PDB entry 4KE4 | X-ray diffraction, 2.01 A resolution | chain A

# Chain A
Protein: Hydroxycinnamoyl-CoA:shikimate hydroxycinnamoyl transferase
From: Sorghum bicolor
UniProtKB: C5XXB7 (C5XXB7_SORBI); numbering as in UniProt (aligned over 1-448)
Sequence (448 residues; numbered 1 to 448; the number before each row is that of its first residue):
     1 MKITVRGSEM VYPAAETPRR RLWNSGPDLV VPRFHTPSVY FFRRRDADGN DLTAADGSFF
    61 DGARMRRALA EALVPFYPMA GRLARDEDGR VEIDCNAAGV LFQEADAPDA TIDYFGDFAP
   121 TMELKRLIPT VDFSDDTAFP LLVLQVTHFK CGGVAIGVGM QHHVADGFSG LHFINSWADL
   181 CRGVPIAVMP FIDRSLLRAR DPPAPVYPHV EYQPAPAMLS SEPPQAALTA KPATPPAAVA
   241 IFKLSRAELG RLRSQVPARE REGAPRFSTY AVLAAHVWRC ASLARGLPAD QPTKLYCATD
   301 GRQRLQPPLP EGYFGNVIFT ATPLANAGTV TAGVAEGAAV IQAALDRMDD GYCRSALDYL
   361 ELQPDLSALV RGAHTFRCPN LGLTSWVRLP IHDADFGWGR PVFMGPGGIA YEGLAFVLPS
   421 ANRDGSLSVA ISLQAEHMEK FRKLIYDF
Unresolved in the structure: 222-232
Reported in the primary citation:
  - contacts within the chain: Asp166-Arg302 (salt bridge)
  - mutagenesis - T36A, S38A, Y40A, T384A: decreased catalytic activity on shikimate
  - mutagenesis - H162A, R371A: abolished catalytic activity
  - mutagenesis - S38A: decreased binding to shikimate
  - catalytic residues: Thr384, Trp386 (proposed by the authors, not directly observed)
  - specificity-determining residues: Pro32 (from molecular simulation)

# In short
From the paper: catalytic residues Thr384 and Trp386; T36A, S38A and Y40A, among others, reduce catalytic
activity on shikimate; 6 substitutions were tested in all.
Chain A is Hydroxycinnamoyl-CoA:shikimate hydroxycinnamoyl transferase (Sorghum bicolor); the structure,
Elucidation of the structure and reaction mechanism of Sorghum bicolor hydroxycinnamoyltransferase and its
structural relationship to ..., was determined by X-ray diffraction (same publication as 4KEC).
